PDB entry 9JWB | electron microscopy, 2.80 A resolution | chains C and a of the 15 polymer chains in the assembly

[Chain C]
Name: Major capsid protein
Organism: Anabaena phage A-4L
UniProt: A0A059PY92 (A0A059PY92_9CAUD); residue numbers follow UniProt; this construct covers 1-354
Amino-acid sequence (354 residues; numbered 1 to 354; the number before each row is that of its first residue):
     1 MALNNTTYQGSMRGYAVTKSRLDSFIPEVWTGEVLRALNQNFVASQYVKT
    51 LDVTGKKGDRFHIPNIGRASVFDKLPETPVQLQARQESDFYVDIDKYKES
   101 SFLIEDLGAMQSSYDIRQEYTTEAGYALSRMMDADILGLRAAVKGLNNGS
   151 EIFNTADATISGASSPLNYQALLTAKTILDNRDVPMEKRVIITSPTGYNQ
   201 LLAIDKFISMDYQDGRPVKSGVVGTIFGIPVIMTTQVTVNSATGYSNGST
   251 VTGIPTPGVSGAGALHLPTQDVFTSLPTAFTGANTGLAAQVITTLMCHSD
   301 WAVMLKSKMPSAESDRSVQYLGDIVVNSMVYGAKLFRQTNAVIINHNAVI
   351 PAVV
Disordered / not traced: 1, 354

[Chain a]
Name: Major cement
Organism: Anabaena phage A-4L
UniProt: A0A059PY26 (A0A059PY26_9CAUD); numbering as in UniProt (aligned over 1-89)
Amino-acid sequence (89 residues; numbered 1 to 89; the number before each row is that of its first residue):
     1 MAITCTACTFTMTDAEFAILNEGVAAPTIDPRGSFAGLQSLSGAPITASA
    51 SAGTTTVVVAASNRNDANIRTLAQRLRRAAQANRITFTA
Disordered / not traced: 1

[Interface between chain C and chain a]
Contacting residue pairs - 13 pairs, chain C then chain a:
  R60(C) with D66(a), salt bridge; R70(a)
  A84(C) with R32(a)
  Q86(C) with P31(a); G33(a), hydrogen bond (side chain-backbone); S34(a); A36(a); R75(a)
  E87(C) with R75(a), hydrogen bond (backbone-side chain)
  S88(C) with G37(a)
  Y91(C) with Q39(a), hydrogen bond; N65(a); A67(a)
Other interface residues (no listed pair), chain C (7 interface residues in all): V272
Other interface residues (no listed pair), chain a (13 interface residues in all): L41

[Summary]
7 residues of chain C face 13 of chain a across their interface; the contacts include 3 hydrogen bonds and 1
salt bridge. Polar pairs include R60(C)-D66(a), Q86(C)-G33(a) and E87(C)-R75(a).
Chain C is Major capsid protein and chain a is Major cement, both from Anabaena phage A-4L; the structure,
Cyanophage A4 capsid asymmetric unit, was determined by electron microscopy, deposited together with 9K09,
9K2V and 9K3A.
